Entry 3BSU (X-ray diffraction, 2.10 A resolution); this record covers chains E and A of the 5 polymer chains in the assembly.

== Chain E ==
Molecule: 12-nt DNA strand
Sequence (12 nucleotides; numbered 1 to 12; the number before each row is that of its first residue):
     1 GAATCAGGXG TC
Modified / non-standard residues: 5IU (5-iodo-2'-deoxyuridine-5'-monophosphate) at position 9

== Chain A ==
Molecule: Ribonuclease H1
Organism: Homo sapiens
Notes: EC 3.1.26.4; fragment: catalytic domain
UniProt: O60930 (RNH1_HUMAN); residues 24-76 here = UniProt positions 24-76
Amino-acid sequence (53 residues; each row starts with the number of its first residue):
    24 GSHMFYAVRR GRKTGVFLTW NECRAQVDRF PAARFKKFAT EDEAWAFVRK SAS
Not modelled in the structure: 24-25, 74-76
Sequence notes: cloning artifact (25-26)

== Chain E / chain A interface ==
Pairs across the interface - 12 pairs, chain E then chain A:
  DG7(E) - Arg57(A)  sugar contact
  DG7(E) - Phe58(A)  sugar contact
  DG7(E) - Lys59(A)  phosphate contact
  DG7(E) - Lys60(A)  phosphate contact
  DG8(E) - Tyr29(A)  phosphate contact
  DG8(E) - Trp43(A)  sugar contact
  DG8(E) - Phe58(A)  sugar contact
  DG8(E) - Lys59(A)  phosphate contact
  DG8(E) - Lys60(A)  hydrogen bond to the phosphate
  5IU_9(E) - Tyr29(A)  hydrogen bond to the phosphate
  5IU_9(E) - Trp43(A)  sugar contact
  5IU_9(E) - Lys60(A)  salt bridge to the phosphate
Also at the interface, not in a pair above, chain E (4 interface residues in all): DA6

== Summary ==
Chain E and chain A form an interface of 4 and 6 residues respectively, with 2 hydrogen bonds and 1 salt
bridge. Polar contacts include DG8(E)-Lys60(A), 5IU_9(E)-Tyr29(A) and 5IU_9(E)-Lys60(A).
Chain E is a 12-nt DNA strand and chain A is Ribonuclease H1 (Homo sapiens); the structure, Hybrid-binding
domain of human RNase H1 in complex with 12-mer RNA/DNA, was determined by X-ray diffraction.
